PDB entry 2VMC | X-ray diffraction, 1.90 A resolution | chain A

== Chain A ==
Molecule: Discoidin-2
From: Dictyostelium discoideum
UniProtKB: P42530 (DIS2_DICDI); residues 1-257 here = UniProt positions 1-257
Chain sequence (257 residues; numbered 1 to 257; the number before each row is that of its first residue):
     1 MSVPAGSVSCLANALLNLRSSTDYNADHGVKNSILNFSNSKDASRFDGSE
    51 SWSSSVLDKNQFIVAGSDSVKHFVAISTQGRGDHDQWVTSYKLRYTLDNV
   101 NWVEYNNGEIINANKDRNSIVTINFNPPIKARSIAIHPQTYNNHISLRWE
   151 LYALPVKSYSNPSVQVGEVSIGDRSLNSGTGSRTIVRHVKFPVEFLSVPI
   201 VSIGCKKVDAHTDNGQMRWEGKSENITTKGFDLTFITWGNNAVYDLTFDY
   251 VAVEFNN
Unresolved in the structure: 1-5
Swiss-Prot annotation at these positions:
  - region: Val156 to Pro162 (Linker)
  - motif: Arg81 to Asp83 (Cell attachment site)
  - binding site (Ca(2+)): Asn39, Ser40, Asp47
  - binding site (a carbohydrate): Asp209, Arg218, Trp238
  - modified residue: His84 (Phosphohistidine)
Bound ions: Ca2+: Asn39, Ser40, Asp47
Small-molecule neighbours:
  - 1PG (2-(2-{2-[2-(2-methoxy-ethoxy)-ethoxy]-ethoxy}-ethoxy)-ethanol), molecule 1: Ser9, Ala12, Asn13, Arg19, Phe62, Val64, Arg94, Trp102, Ala135, His137
  - 1PG, molecule 2: Tyr24, His28, Phe46, Ser53, Arg81, His84, Gln86, His144
  - 2-acetamido-2-deoxy-alpha-D-galactopyranose (A2G): Asp209, Gln216, Arg218, Trp238, Gly239, Tyr244
  - 2-acetamido-2-deoxy-alpha-D-galactopyranose / 2-acetamido-2-deoxy-beta-D-galactopyranose: Asp209, Gln216, Arg218, Trp238, Gly239, Tyr244
  - 2-acetamido-2-deoxy-beta-D-galactopyranose (NGA): Asp209, Gln216, Arg218, Trp238, Gly239, Tyr244

== Overview ==
Bound to chain A: 2-acetamido-2-deoxy-alpha-D-galactopyranose, 2-acetamido-2-deoxy-beta-D-galactopyranose,
compound 1PG and a glycan. The Ca2+ site is built by Asn39, Ser40 and Asp47. UniProt lists 3 Ca2+-binding
residues and 3 carbohydrate-binding residues.
Chain A is Discoidin-2 (Dictyostelium discoideum); the structure, Structure of the complex of discoidin II
from Dictyostelium discoideum with N-acetyl-galactosamine, was determined by X-ray diffraction, deposited
together with 2VM9, 2VMD and 2VME.
